Entry 4IAX (X-ray diffraction, 1.90 A resolution); this record covers chain A.

== Chain A ==
Protein: Neutrophil gelatinase-associated lipocalin
Organism: Homo sapiens
UniProt: P80188 (NGAL_HUMAN); residues 1-178 here correspond to UniProt positions 21-198 (UniProt number = residue number + 20)
Chain sequence (188 residues; each row starts with the number of its first residue):
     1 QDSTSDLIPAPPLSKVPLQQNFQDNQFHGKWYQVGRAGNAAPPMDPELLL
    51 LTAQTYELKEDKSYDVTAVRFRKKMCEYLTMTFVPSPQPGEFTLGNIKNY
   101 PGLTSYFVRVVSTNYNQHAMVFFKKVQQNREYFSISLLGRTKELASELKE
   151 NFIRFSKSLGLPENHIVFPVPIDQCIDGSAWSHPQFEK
Not modelled in the structure: 1-5, 178-188
Construct notes: engineered mutation His28 (Gln48 in P80188), Gln33 (Val53 in P80188), Arg36 (Leu56 in P80188), Ala41 (Ile61 in P80188), Pro42 (Leu62 in P80188), Pro43 (Arg63 in P80188), Met44 (Glu64 in P80188), Pro46 (Lys66 in P80188), Glu47 (Asp67 in P80188), Leu48 (Pro68 in P80188), Leu49 (Gln69 in P80188), Leu50 (Lys70 in P80188), Leu51 (Met71 in P80188), Thr52 (Tyr72 in P80188), Gln54 (Thr74 in P80188), Thr55 (Ile75 in P80188), Asp65 (Asn85 in P80188), Ala68 (Ser88 in P80188), Arg70 (Leu90 in P80188), Met75 (Lys95 in P80188), Glu77 (Asp97 in P80188), Leu79 (Trp99 in P80188), Thr80 (Ile100 in P80188), Met81 (Arg101 in P80188), Ser86 (Gly106 in P80188), Pro87 (Cys107 in P80188), Asn99 (Ser119 in P80188), Phe107 (Leu127 in P80188), Gln127 (Ser147 in P80188), Ser134 (Lys154 in P80188), Ser136 (Thr156 in P80188), Leu138 (Tyr158 in P80188), Ala145 (Thr165 in P80188); expression tag (179-188)
Cystine bridges: Cys76-Cys175
Residues lining bound ligands: Y-DTPA (LIZ; N-{(1S,2S)-2-[bis(carboxymethyl)amino]cyclohexyl}-N-{(2R)-2-[bis(carboxymethyl)amino]-3-[4-({[2-hydroxy-1,1-bis(hydroxymethyl)ethyl]carbamothioyl}amino)phenyl]propyl}glycine): Gln33, Arg36, Thr52, Gln54, Val66, Ala68, Arg70, Arg72, Glu77, Tyr78, Leu79, Met81, Phe83, Tyr106, Phe123, Ser136
UniProt features mapped onto this chain:
  - binding site (enterobactin): Tyr106
  - binding site (a carboxymycobactin): Lys125
  - modified residue: Gln1 (Pyrrolidone carboxylic acid)

== In short ==
Chain A binds Y-DTPA. From UniProt: enterobactin-binding residue Tyr106 and carboxymycobactin-binding residue
Lys125.
Chain A is Neutrophil gelatinase-associated lipocalin (Homo sapiens); the structure, Engineered human
lipocalin 2 (CL31) in complex with Y-DTPA, was determined by X-ray diffraction (same publication as 4IAW).
